Entry 8CEA (electron microscopy, 3.94 A resolution); this record covers chains A and a of the 6 polymer chains in the assembly.

Chain A (and a):
Protein: Cytochrome c biogenesis ATP-binding export protein CcmA
Organism: Escherichia coli K-12
Notes: EC 7.6.2.5; chain a of this document is another copy of the same molecule, construct and numbering; everything in this record applies to it too
Reference sequence: P33931 (CCMA_ECOLI); residue numbers follow UniProt; this construct covers 1-207
Sequence (218 residues; numbered -10 to 207; the number before each row is that of its first residue; numbers below 1 keep their minus sign (Met-10 is residue -10)):
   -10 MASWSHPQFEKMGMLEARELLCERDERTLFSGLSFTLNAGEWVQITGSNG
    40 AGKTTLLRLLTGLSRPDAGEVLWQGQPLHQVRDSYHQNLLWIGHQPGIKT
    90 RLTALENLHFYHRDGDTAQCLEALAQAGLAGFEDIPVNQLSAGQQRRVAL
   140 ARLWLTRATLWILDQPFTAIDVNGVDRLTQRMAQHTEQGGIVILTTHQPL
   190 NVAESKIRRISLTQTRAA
Disordered / not traced: -10 to 0, 204-207
Differences from the reference sequence: initiating methionine (-10); expression tag (-9 to 0); conflict Gln154 (Glu in P33931)
Curated features (UniProtKB/Swiss-Prot):
  - binding site (ATP): Gly36 to Thr43

Interface between chain A and chain a:
Pairs across the interface (15):
  Asp14(A) - Gln128(a)  hydrogen bond
  Ser37(A) - Asp160(a)
  Gly39(A) - Ser130(a)  hydrogen bond (backbone-side chain)
  Ala40(A) - Ser130(a)  hydrogen bond (backbone-side chain)
  Phe121(A) - Arg16(a)
  Ile124(A) - Asp14(a)
  Ser130(A) - Gly39(a)  hydrogen bond (side chain-backbone)
  Ser130(A) - Ala40(a)
  Ala158(A) - Gln154(a)
  Ala158(A) - His186(a)
  Ile159(A) - His186(a)
  Asp160(A) - Ser37(a)
  Asp160(A) - His186(a)  salt bridge
  His186(A) - Ala158(a)
  Gln187(A) - Gln187(a)  hydrogen bond
Also at the interface, not in a pair above, chain A (16 interface residues in all): Arg16, His83, Gln154, Val161
Also at the interface, not in a pair above, chain a (14 interface residues in all): Phe121, Ala131

In short:
The interface between chain A and chain a involves 16 residues on one side and 14 on the other; the contacts
include 5 hydrogen bonds and 1 salt bridge. Polar contacts include Asp160(A)-His186(a), Asp14(A)-Gln128(a) and
Gly39(A)-Ser130(a). UniProt lists 8 ATP-binding residues on chain A.
Both chains are Cytochrome c biogenesis ATP-binding export protein CcmA (Escherichia coli K-12). Entry 8CEA
(Cytochrome c maturation complex CcmABCD, E154Q) was determined by electron microscopy (same publication as
8CE1, 8CE5 and 8CE8).
